6FCZ - chains B and H of the 5 polymer chains in the assembly; structure by electron microscopy, 10.00 A resolution (very low resolution: no residue pairs are listed; an interface is given only as per-side residue counts).

== Chain B ==
Molecule: Complement C1q subcomponent subunit B
Source organism: Homo sapiens
UniProt: P02746 (C1QB_HUMAN); residues 92-223 here correspond to UniProt positions 119-250 (UniProt number = residue number + 27)
Chain sequence (132 residues; each row starts with the number of its first residue):
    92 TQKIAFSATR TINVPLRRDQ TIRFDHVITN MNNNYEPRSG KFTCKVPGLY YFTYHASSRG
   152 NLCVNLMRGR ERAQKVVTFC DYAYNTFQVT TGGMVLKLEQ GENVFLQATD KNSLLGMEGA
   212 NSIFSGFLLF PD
Disulfide bonds: C154-C171
Curated features (UniProtKB/Swiss-Prot):
  - binding site (Ca(2+)): D172, Y173, Q179

== Chain H ==
Molecule: Immunoglobulin gamma-1 heavy chain
Source organism: Homo sapiens
UniProt: P0DOX5 (IGG1_HUMAN); residues 232-447 here correspond to UniProt positions 234-449 (UniProt number = residue number + 2)
Chain sequence (216 residues; each row starts with the number of its first residue):
   232 PELLGGPSVF LFPPKPKDTL MISRTPEVTC VVVDVSHEDP EVKFNWYVDG VEVHNAKTKP
   292 REEQYNSTYR VVSVLTVLHQ DWLNGKEYKC KVSNKALPAP IEKTISKAKG QPREPQVYTL
   352 PPSRDELTKN QVSLTCLVKG FYPSDIAVEW ESNGQPENNY KTTPPVLDSD GSFFLYSKLT
   412 VDKSRWQQGN VFSCSVMHEA LHNHYTQKSL SLSPGK
Disulfide bonds: C261-C321, C367-C425
Curated features (UniProtKB/Swiss-Prot):
  - glycosylation: N297 (N-linked (GlcNAc...) (complex) asparagine)
What the authors report for this chain:
  - post-translational modification sites: N297
  - conformationally variable residues (domain motion): P329

== Interface between chain B and chain H ==
At this resolution (10 A) residue pairs are not listed: 8 residues of chain B and 8 of chain H lie at the interface.
The authors on this interface:
  - interface residues, chain H: N325(H)

== Summary ==
Chain B and chain H each contribute 8 residues to their interface. From UniProt: 3 Ca2+-binding residues on
chain B. From the paper: the interface residue N325(H); a modification site at N297(H).
Here chain B is Complement C1q subcomponent subunit B and chain H is Immunoglobulin gamma-1 heavy chain, both
from Homo sapiens. Entry 6FCZ (Model of gC1q-Fc complex based on 7A EM map) was determined by electron
microscopy.
